1GQN - chain A; structure by X-ray diffraction, 1.78 A resolution.

# Chain A
Name: 3-dehydroquinate dehydratase
Organism: Salmonella typhi
Notes: EC 4.2.1.10
UniProt: P24670 (AROD_SALTI); residue numbers follow UniProt; this construct covers 1-252
Sequence (252 residues; each row starts with the number of its first residue):
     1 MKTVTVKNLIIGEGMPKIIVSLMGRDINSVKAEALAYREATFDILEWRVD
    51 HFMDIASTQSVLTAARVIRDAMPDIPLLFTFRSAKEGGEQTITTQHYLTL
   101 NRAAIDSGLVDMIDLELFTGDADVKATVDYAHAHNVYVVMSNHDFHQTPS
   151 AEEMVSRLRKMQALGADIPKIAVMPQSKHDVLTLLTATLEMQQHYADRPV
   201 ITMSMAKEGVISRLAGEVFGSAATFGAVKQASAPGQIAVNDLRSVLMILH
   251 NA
Curated features (UniProtKB/Swiss-Prot):
  - active site: His143 (Proton donor/acceptor), Lys170 (Schiff-base intermediate with substrate)
  - binding site (3-dehydroquinate): Ser21, Glu46 to Arg48, Arg82, Arg213, Ser232, Gln236

# Summary
UniProt lists active-site residues His143 and Lys170 and 8 residues binding 3-dehydroquinate.
Chain A is 3-dehydroquinate dehydratase (Salmonella typhi); the structure, Native 3-dehydroquinase from
Salmonella typhi, was determined by X-ray diffraction (same publication as 1L9W).
